7P3F - chains D and F of the 6 polymer chains in the assembly; structure by electron microscopy, 3.31 A resolution.

[Chain D]
Name: Transcriptional repressor NrdR
Organism: Streptomyces coelicolor (strain ATCC BAA-471 / A3(2) / M145)
UniProt: O69980 (NRDR_STRCO); numbering as in UniProt (aligned over 1-182)
Chain sequence (195 residues; numbered 1 to 195; the number before each row is that of its first residue):
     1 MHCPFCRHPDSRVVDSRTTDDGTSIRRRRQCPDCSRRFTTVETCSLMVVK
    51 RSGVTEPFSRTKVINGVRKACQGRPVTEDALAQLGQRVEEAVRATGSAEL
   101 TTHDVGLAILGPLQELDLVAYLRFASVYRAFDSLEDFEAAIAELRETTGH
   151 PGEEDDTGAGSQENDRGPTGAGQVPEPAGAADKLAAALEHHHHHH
Disordered / not traced: 148-195
Differences from the reference sequence: expression tag (183-195)
Ion coordination: Zn2+: Cys3, Cys6, Cys31, Cys34
Small-molecule neighbours:
  - ATP (adenosine-5'-triphosphate): Val48, Lys50, Arg51, Ser52, Glu56, Pro57, Phe58, Ser59, Lys62, Val63, Gly66, Thr102, Val105, Gly106, Ile109, Phe124, Tyr128
  - 2'-deoxyadenosine 5'-triphosphate (DTP): Lys50, Glu56, Lys62, Gly66, Lys69, Ala70, Arg123, Phe124, Val127, Tyr128
Swiss-Prot annotation at these positions:
  - zinc finger: Cys3 to Cys34
  - mutagenesis: Cys3 (C3A: 7-fold reduction in the amount of zinc bound. No binding to nrdABS and nrdRJ promoters), Lys50 to Arg51 (Loss of ATP/dATP binding. Weak binding to nrdABS and nrdRJ promoters)
Reported in the primary citation:
  - binding site for the 57-nt DNA strand (chain F): Asp15, Arg17, Arg26 to Arg29
  - specificity-determining residues: Asp15, Arg17
  - mutagenesis - D15A (10- to 100-fold): increased binding to the 57-nt DNA strand (chain F)
  - mutagenesis - D15A/R17A, R17A: abolished binding to the 57-nt DNA strand (chain F)
  - binding site for ATP: Lys50, Arg51, Glu56
  - binding site for 2'-deoxyadenosine 5'-triphosphate: Lys62, Phe124, Val127, Tyr128

[Chain F]
Molecule: 57-nt DNA strand
Sequence (57 nucleotides; numbered 1 to 57; the number before each row is that of its first residue):
     1 GCCAATCCCCACATCTAGTGGTTGGATAGCGTGAGCAGCCCACAAGTTGT
    51 GGTCCCC
Disordered / not traced: 1-3, 54-57

[How chain D and chain F interact]
Pairs across the interface (7):
  Asp15(D) with DC7(F), base contact
  Arg26(D) with DT6(F), salt bridge to the phosphate
  Arg27(D) with DT16(F), salt bridge to the phosphate
  Arg28(D) with DT6(F), salt bridge to the phosphate; DC7(F), salt bridge to the phosphate
  Arg37(D) with DC7(F), salt bridge to the phosphate; DC8(F), salt bridge to the phosphate
Other interface residues (no listed pair), chain D (8 interface residues in all): Asp10, Arg17, Thr39
Other interface residues (no listed pair), chain F (5 interface residues in all): DA17

[Summary]
8 residues of chain D and 5 residues of chain F are in contact; the contacts include 6 salt bridges. Polar
contacts include Arg26(D)-DT6(F), Arg27(D)-DT16(F) and Arg28(D)-DT6(F). From the paper: a binding site for
2'-deoxyadenosine 5'-triphosphate at Lys62(D), Phe124(D) and Val127(D) among others; D15A/R17A and R17A of
chain D abolish binding to the 57-nt DNA strand (chain F).
Chain D is Transcriptional repressor NrdR (Streptomyces coelicolor (strain ATCC BAA-471 / A3(2) / M145)) and
chain F is a 57-nt DNA strand; the structure, Streptomyces coelicolor dATP/ATP-loaded NrdR in complex with its
cognate DNA, was determined by electron microscopy together with 7P37 and 7P3Q from the same study.
